5MTQ - chains A and B of the 4 polymer chains in the assembly; structure by X-ray diffraction, 2.60 A resolution.

== Chain A (and B) ==
Protein: Enoyl-[acyl-carrier-protein] reductase [NADH]
Source organism: Mycobacterium tuberculosis
Notes: EC 1.3.1.9; chain B of this document is another copy of the same molecule, construct and numbering; everything in this record applies to it too
UniProtKB: P9WGR1 (INHA_MYCTU); numbering as in UniProt (aligned over 1-269)
Sequence (289 residues; each row starts with the number of its first residue; numbers below 1 keep their minus sign (Met-19 is residue -19)):
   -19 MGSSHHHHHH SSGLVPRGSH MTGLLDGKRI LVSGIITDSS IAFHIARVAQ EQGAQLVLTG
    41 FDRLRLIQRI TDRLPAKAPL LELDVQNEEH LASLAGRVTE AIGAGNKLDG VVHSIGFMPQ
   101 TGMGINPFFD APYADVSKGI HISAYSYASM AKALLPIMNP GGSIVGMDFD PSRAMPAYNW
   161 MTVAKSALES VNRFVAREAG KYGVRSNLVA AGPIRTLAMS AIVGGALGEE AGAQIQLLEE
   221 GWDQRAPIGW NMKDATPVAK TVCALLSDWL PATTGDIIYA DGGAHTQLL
Unresolved in the structure: -19 to 1
Construct notes: initiating methionine (-19); expression tag (-18 to 0)
Small-molecule neighbours:
  - NAD (nicotinamide-adenine-dinucleotide): Gly14, Ile15, Ile16, Ser20, Ile21, Ala22, Phe41, Leu63, Asp64, Val65, Gln66, Ser94, Ile95, Gly96, Phe97, Ile122, Met147, Asp148, Phe149, Tyr158, Met161, Lys165, Ala191, Gly192, Pro193, Ile194, Thr196, Leu197, Ala198, Met199
  - XT3 (2-[4-[(4-cyclohexyl-1,2,3-triazol-1-yl)methyl]-2-oxidanyl-phenoxy]benzenecarbonitrile): Ile95, Gly96, Phe97, Met98, Met103, Phe149, Met155, Pro156, Ala157, Tyr158, Met161, Lys165, Pro193, Thr196, Ala198, Met199, Ile202, Val203, Gln214, Ile215, Leu218
UniProt features mapped onto this chain:
  - binding site (NAD(+)): Ser20, Ile21, Asp64, Val65, Ile95, Gly96, Lys165, Ile194
  - binding site (substrate): Tyr158
  - site: Phe149 (May act as an intermediate that passes the hydride ion from NADH to the substrate), Tyr158 (Transition state stabilizer)
  - modified residue: Thr266 (Phosphothreonine)
  - mutagenesis: Ser94 (S94A: Confers INH and ETH resistance. The mutant is 17 times more resistant to inhibition by the INH-NAD adduct ...), Asp148 (D148G: Confers pyridomycin resistance. Has no impact on the susceptibility to isoniazid and moxifloxacin. 14-fold decrease in NADH affinity, while no effect on catalytic activity), Tyr158 (Y158A: 1500-fold decrease in catalytic activity while no effect on lipid substrate affinity; Y158F: 24-fold decrease in catalytic activity while no effect on lipid substrate affinity ...), Lys165 (K165A/M: Loss of enzyme's ability to bind NADH; K165Q/R: No effect on the enzyme's catalytic ability or on its ability to bind NADH), Thr266 (T266A: No effect on catalytic activity. Loss of phosphorylation. Does not alter growth of M.tuberculosis ...)
From the paper describing this entry:
  - binding site for XT3: Gly96, Phe149, Tyr158, Ala198, Met199, Gln214, Ile215, Leu217, Leu218
  - conformationally variable residues (side-chain flip): Ile215

== Chain A / chain B interface ==
Contacting residue pairs - 68 pairs, chain A then chain B:
  Phe108(A) - Phe174(B)  hydrophobic
  Phe108(A) - Glu178(B)
  Phe109(A) - Ala128(B)
  Phe109(A) - Ala131(B)  hydrophobic
  Phe109(A) - Lys132(B)
  Phe109(A) - Leu135(B)  hydrophobic
  Phe109(A) - Glu178(B)
  Asp110(A) - Lys132(B)  salt bridge
  Ala111(A) - Tyr125(B)  hydrogen bond (backbone-side chain)
  Pro112(A) - Tyr125(B)
  Tyr113(A) - Ser117(B)  hydrogen bond (side chain-backbone)
  Tyr113(A) - Ile120(B)
  Tyr113(A) - His121(B)  hydrogen bond (side chain-backbone)
  Tyr113(A) - Tyr125(B)  hydrogen bond (backbone-side chain)
  Ser117(A) - Tyr113(B)  hydrogen bond (backbone-side chain)
  Ser117(A) - Ser117(B)  hydrogen bond
  Ile120(A) - Tyr113(B)
  His121(A) - Tyr113(B)  hydrogen bond (backbone-side chain)
  Tyr125(A) - Ala111(B)  hydrogen bond (side chain-backbone)
  Tyr125(A) - Pro112(B)
  Tyr125(A) - Tyr113(B)  hydrogen bond (side chain-backbone)
  Tyr125(A) - Trp160(B)  hydrophobic
  Ala128(A) - Phe109(B)
  Ala131(A) - Phe109(B)  hydrophobic
  Lys132(A) - Phe109(B)  hydrogen bond (side chain-backbone)
  Lys132(A) - Asp110(B)  salt bridge
  Leu135(A) - Phe109(B)  hydrophobic
  Pro151(A) - Ser170(B)
  Pro151(A) - Arg173(B)  hydrogen bond (backbone-side chain)
  Ser152(A) - Arg173(B)  hydrogen bond (backbone-side chain)
  Arg153(A) - Arg173(B)
  Ala154(A) - Arg173(B)
  Ala154(A) - Phe174(B)  hydrophobic
  Met155(A) - Phe174(B)
  Met155(A) - Arg177(B)
  Pro156(A) - Arg177(B)
  Asn159(A) - Phe174(B)
  Trp160(A) - Tyr125(B)  hydrophobic
  Trp160(A) - Val171(B)  hydrophobic
  Thr162(A) - Ser170(B)
  Thr162(A) - Phe174(B)
  Val163(A) - Ala167(B)
  Val163(A) - Ser170(B)
  Val163(A) - Val171(B)  hydrophobic
  Ser166(A) - Ser166(B)
  Ser166(A) - Ser170(B)  hydrogen bond
  Ser166(A) - Arg173(B)
  Ala167(A) - Val163(B)  hydrophobic
  Ser170(A) - Pro151(B)
  Ser170(A) - Thr162(B)
  Ser170(A) - Val163(B)
  Ser170(A) - Ser166(B)  hydrogen bond
  Val171(A) - Trp160(B)  hydrophobic
  Val171(A) - Val163(B)  hydrophobic
  Arg173(A) - Pro151(B)  hydrogen bond (side chain-backbone)
  Arg173(A) - Ser152(B)  hydrogen bond (side chain-backbone)
  Arg173(A) - Arg153(B)
  Arg173(A) - Ala154(B)
  Arg173(A) - Ser166(B)
  Phe174(A) - Phe108(B)  hydrophobic
  Phe174(A) - Ala154(B)  hydrophobic
  Phe174(A) - Met155(B)
  Phe174(A) - Asn159(B)
  Phe174(A) - Thr162(B)
  Arg177(A) - Met155(B)
  Arg177(A) - Pro156(B)
  Glu178(A) - Phe108(B)
  Glu178(A) - Phe109(B)
Other interface residues (no listed pair), chain A (34 interface residues in all): Val116, Val175
Other interface residues (no listed pair), chain B (34 interface residues in all): Val116, Val175

== Summary ==
The chain A/chain B interface involves 34 residues from each chain, with 16 hydrogen bonds and 2 salt bridges.
Polar pairs include Asp110(A)-Lys132(B), Ala111(A)-Tyr125(B) and Tyr113(A)-Ser117(B). Chain A binds NAD and
compound XT3. The paper reports a binding site for XT3 at Gly96(A), Phe149(A) and Tyr158(A) among others;
conformational variability at Ile215(A).
Chain A and chain B are both Enoyl-[acyl-carrier-protein] reductase [NADH] (Mycobacterium tuberculosis); the
structure, Crystal structure of M. tuberculosis InhA inhibited by PT511, was determined by X-ray diffraction
(same publication as 5MTP, 5MTR, 5UGS, 5UGT and 5UGU).
